PDB entry 6IOL | electron microscopy, 3.76 A resolution | chains I and G of the 12 polymer chains in the assembly

== Chain I ==
Name: Multidrug resistance protein MexA
Organism: Pseudomonas aeruginosa
UniProtKB: P52477 (MEXA_PSEAE); residues 2-360 here correspond to UniProt positions 25-383 (UniProt number = residue number + 23)
Chain sequence (362 residues; numbered -1 to 360; the number before each row is that of its first residue; numbers below 1 keep their minus sign (Gly-1 is residue -1)):
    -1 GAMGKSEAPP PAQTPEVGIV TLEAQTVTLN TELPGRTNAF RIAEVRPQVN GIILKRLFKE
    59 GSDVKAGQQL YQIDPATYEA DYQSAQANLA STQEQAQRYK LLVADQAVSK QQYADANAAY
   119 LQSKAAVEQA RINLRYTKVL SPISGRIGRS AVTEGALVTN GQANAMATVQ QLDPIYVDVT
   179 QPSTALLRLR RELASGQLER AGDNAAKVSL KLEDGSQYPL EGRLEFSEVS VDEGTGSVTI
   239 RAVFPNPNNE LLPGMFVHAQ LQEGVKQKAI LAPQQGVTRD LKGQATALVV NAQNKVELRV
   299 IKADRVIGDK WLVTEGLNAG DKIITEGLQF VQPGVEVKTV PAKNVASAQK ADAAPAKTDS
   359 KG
Disordered / not traced: -1 to 10, 344-360
Construct notes: expression tag (-1 to 1)
From the paper describing this entry:
  - mutagenesis - L100D: abolished binding to Outer membrane protein OprM
  - mutagenesis - L100D: abolished growth in response to drug resistance
  - mutagenesis - R96A, L99D, D103A, Q104A: unchanged binding to Outer membrane protein OprM
  - mutagenesis - R96D, S107D: decreased binding to Outer membrane protein OprM
  - mutagenesis - R39D, S107D, R147D: decreased growth in response to drug resistance
  - mutagenesis - R39D, R147D: abolished binding to Multidrug resistance protein MexA (chain I)
  - mutagenesis - R34A, R34D, T233A, T233V, R277A, R277D: abolished binding to Multidrug resistance protein MexB (chain G)

== Chain G ==
Name: Multidrug resistance protein MexB
Organism: Pseudomonas aeruginosa PAO1
UniProtKB: P52002 (MEXB_PSEAE); residue numbers follow UniProt; this construct covers 1-1046
Chain sequence (1054 residues; row label = number of the first residue in the row):
     1 MSKFFIDRPI FAWVIALVIM LAGGLSILSL PVNQYPAIAP PAIAVQVSYP GASAETVQDT
    61 VVQVIEQQMN GIDNLRYISS ESNSDGSMTI TVTFEQGTDP DIAQVQVQNK LQLATPLLPQ
   121 EVQRQGIRVT KAVKNFLMVV GVVSTDGSMT KEDLSNYIVS NIQDPLSRTK GVGDFQVFGS
   181 QYSMRIWLDP AKLNSYQLTP GDVSSAIQAQ NVQISSGQLG GLPAVKGQQL NATIIGKTRL
   241 QTAEQFENIL LKVNPDGSQV RLKDVADVGL GGQDYSINAQ FNGSPASGIA IKLATGANAL
   301 DTAKAIRQTI ANLEPFMPQG MKVVYPYDTT PVVSASIHEV VKTLGEAILL VFLVMYLFLQ
   361 NFRATLIPTI AVPVVLLGTF GVLAAFGFSI NTLTMFGMVL AIGLLVDDAI VVVENVERVM
   421 AEEGLSPREA ARKSMGQIQG ALVGIAMVLS AVFLPMAFFG GSTGVIYRQF SITIVSAMAL
   481 SVIVALILTP ALCATMLKPI EKGDHGEHKG GFFGWFNRMF LSTTHGYERG VASILKHRAP
   541 YLLIYVVIVA GMIWMFTRIP TAFLPDEDQG VLFAQVQTPP GSSAERTQVV VDSMREYLLE
   601 KESSSVSSVF TVTGFNFAGR GQSSGMAFIM LKPWEERPGG ENSVFELAKR AQMHFFSFKD
   661 AMVFAFAPPS VLELGNATGF DLFLQDQAGV GHEVLLQARN KFLMLAAQNP ALQRVRPNGM
   721 SDEPQYKLEI DDEKASALGV SLADINSTVS IAWGSSYVND FIDRGRVKRV YLQGRPDARM
   781 NPDDLSKWYV RNDKGEMVPF NAFATGKWEY GSPKLERYNG VPAMEILGEP APGLSSGDAM
   841 AAVEEIVKQL PKGVGYSWTG LSYEERLSGS QAPALYALSL LVVFLCLAAL YESWSIPFSV
   901 MLVVPLGVIG ALLATSMRGL SNDVFFQVGL LTTIGLSAKN AILIVEFAKE LHEQGKGIVE
   961 AAIEACRMRL RPIVMTSLAF ILGVVPLAIS TGAGSGSQHA IGTGVIGGMV TATVLAIFWV
  1021 PLFYVAVSTL FKDEASKQQA SVEKGQLEHH HHHH
Disordered / not traced: 1031-1054
Construct notes: expression tag (1047-1054)
Curated features (UniProtKB/Swiss-Prot):
  - mutagenesis: Asp407 (D407N: Proton counter-transport is compromised, thereby preventing efflux pump activity, in vitro)

== How chain I and chain G interact ==
Residue-residue contacts (6; chain I residue first):
  Arg34(I) - Ala737(G)
  Glu211(I) - Lys734(G)
  Phe254(I) - Lys734(G)
  Phe254(I) - Ala737(G)  hydrophobic
  His256(I) - Glu733(G)  salt bridge
  Gln330(I) - Lys852(G)
Other interface residues (no listed pair), chain I (7 interface residues in all): Pro32, Gln327
Other interface residues (no listed pair), chain G (5 interface residues in all): Leu738
Interface features reported in the paper:
  - hot spots on chain I (mutagenesis) - R34A: abolished binding to Multidrug resistance protein MexB (chain G)

== Overview ==
Chain I and chain G form an interface of 7 and 5 residues respectively, with 1 salt bridge. The salt-bridged
pair is His256(I)-Glu733(G). The paper reports that R34A, R34D and T233A of chain I, among others, abolish
binding to Multidrug resistance protein MexB (chain G); R39D, S107D and R147D of chain I reduce growth in
response to drug resistance; 15 substitutions were tested in all.
Chain I is Multidrug resistance protein MexA (Pseudomonas aeruginosa) and chain G is Multidrug resistance
protein MexB (Pseudomonas aeruginosa PAO1); the structure, Cryo-EM structure of multidrug efflux pump
MexAB-OprM (60 degree state), was determined by electron microscopy together with 6IOK from the same study.
